PDB entry 2HEA | X-ray diffraction, 1.80 A resolution | chain A

# Chain A
Protein: Lysozyme
Source organism: Homo sapiens
Notes: EC 3.2.1.17
Reference sequence: P61626 (LYSC_HUMAN); residues 1-130 here correspond to UniProt positions 19-148 (UniProt number = residue number + 18)
Sequence (130 residues; each row starts with the number of its first residue):
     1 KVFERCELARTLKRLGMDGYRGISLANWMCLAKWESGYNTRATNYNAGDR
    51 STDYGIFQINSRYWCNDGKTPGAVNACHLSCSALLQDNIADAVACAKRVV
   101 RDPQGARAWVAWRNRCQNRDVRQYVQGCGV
Disulfides: Cys-6/Cys-128, Cys-30/Cys-116, Cys-65/Cys-81, Cys-77/Cys-95
Sequence notes: engineered mutation Ala-106 (Ile124 in P61626)
Ion coordination: Na+: Ser-61, Cys-65, Val-74
UniProt features mapped onto this chain:
  - active site: Glu-35, Asp-53

# In short
The Na+ site is built by Ser-61, Cys-65 and Val-74. From UniProt: active-site residues Glu-35 and Asp-53.
Chain A is Lysozyme (Homo sapiens); the structure, Contribution of water molecules in the interior of a
protein to the conformational stability, was determined by X-ray diffraction (same publication as 2HEB, 2HEC,
2HED, 2HEE and 2HEF).
